PDB entry 6V4G | X-ray diffraction, 1.25 A resolution | chains A and B

# Chain A
Protein: Protein Mdm4
From: Danio rerio
UniProt: Q7ZUW7 (MDM4_DANRE); residues 15-106 here = UniProt positions 15-106
Amino-acid sequence (104 residues; each row starts with the number of its first residue):
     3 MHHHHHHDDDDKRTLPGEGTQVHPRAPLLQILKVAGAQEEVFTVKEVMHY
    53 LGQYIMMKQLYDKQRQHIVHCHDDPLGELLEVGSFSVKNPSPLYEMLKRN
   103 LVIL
Disordered / not traced: 3-16
Differences from the reference sequence: expression tag (3-14); engineered mutation Val46 (Leu in Q7ZUW7), Leu95 (Val in Q7ZUW7)

# Chain B
Protein: Stapled peptide QSQQTF(0EH)NLWRLE(MK8)QN(NH2)
Amino-acid sequence (17 residues; each row starts with the number of its first residue):
    14 QSQQTFXNLWRLELQNX
Disordered / not traced: 14-15
Modified / non-standard residues: 0EH ((2R)-2-amino-2-methylnonanoic acid) at position 20; Leu27 (2-methyl-L-norleucine; MK8); NH2 (amino group) at position 30
Glycans and other covalent adducts: covalent link 0EH_20-Leu27

# How chain A and chain B interact
Residue-residue contacts (26):
  Lys47(A) with Leu27(B)
  Met50(A) with Trp23(B), hydrogen bond (backbone-side chain); Leu27(B)
  His51(A) with Leu27(B)
  Leu53(A) with Trp23(B), hydrophobic
  Gly54(A) with Phe19(B); 0EH_20(B); Trp23(B)
  Gln55(A) with 0EH_20(B)
  Ile57(A) with Phe19(B), hydrophobic; Trp23(B), hydrophobic
  Met58(A) with Phe19(B); 0EH_20(B)
  Tyr63(A) with Phe19(B), hydrophobic
  Gln68(A) with Gln17(B); Thr18(B); Phe19(B), hydrogen bond (side chain-backbone); Leu22(B)
  His69(A) with Leu22(B)
  Val71(A) with Phe19(B), hydrophobic
  Val89(A) with Phe19(B), hydrophobic; Leu22(B); Trp23(B), hydrophobic
  Pro92(A) with Glu26(B)
  Leu95(A) with Trp23(B), hydrophobic
  Tyr96(A) with Glu26(B), hydrogen bond
Also at the interface, not in a pair above, chain A (17 interface residues in all): Phe87
Also at the interface, not in a pair above, chain B (9 interface residues in all): Gln28

# In short
Chain A and chain B form an interface of 17 and 9 residues respectively; the contacts include 3 hydrogen
bonds. Polar pairs include Met50(A)-Trp23(B), Gln68(A)-Phe19(B) and Tyr96(A)-Glu26(B).
Here chain A is Protein Mdm4 (Danio rerio) and chain B is Stapled peptide QSQQTF(0EH)NLWRLE(MK8)QN(NH2). Entry
6V4G (Crystal Structure Analysis of Zebra fish MDMX) was determined by X-ray diffraction, deposited together
with 6V4E, 6V4F and 6V4H.
